PDB entry 5JRG | X-ray diffraction, 2.50 A resolution | chains G and I of the 10 polymer chains in the assembly

# Chain G
Name: Histone H2A type 1-B/E
Organism: Homo sapiens
UniProt: P04908 (H2A1B_HUMAN); residues 0-129 here correspond to UniProt positions 1-130 (UniProt number = residue number + 1)
Amino-acid sequence (133 residues; each row starts with the number of its first residue; numbers below 1 keep their minus sign (Gly-3 is residue -3)):
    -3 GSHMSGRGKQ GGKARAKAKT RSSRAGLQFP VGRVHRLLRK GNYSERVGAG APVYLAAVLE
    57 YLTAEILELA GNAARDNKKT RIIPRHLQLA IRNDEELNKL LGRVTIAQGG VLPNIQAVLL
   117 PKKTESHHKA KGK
Not modelled in the structure: -3 to 9, 119-129
Differences from the reference sequence: expression tag (-3 to -1)
Curated features (UniProtKB/Swiss-Prot):
  - modified residue: Ser1 (N-acetylserine), Arg3 (Citrulline), Lys5 (N6-(2-hydroxyisobutyryl)lysine), Lys9 (N6-(2-hydroxyisobutyryl)lysine), Lys13 (N6-(beta-hydroxybutyryl)lysine), Lys36 (N6-(2-hydroxyisobutyryl)lysine), Lys74 (N6-(2-hydroxyisobutyryl)lysine), Lys75 (N6-(2-hydroxyisobutyryl)lysine), Lys95 (N6-(2-hydroxyisobutyryl)lysine), Gln104 (N5-methylglutamine), Lys118 (N6-(2-hydroxyisobutyryl)lysine), Lys119 (N6-crotonyllysine), Thr120 (Phosphothreonine), Lys125 (N6-crotonyllysine)
  - cross-link (Glycyl lysine isopeptide (Lys-Gly)): Lys13 (interchain with G-Cter in ubiquitin), Lys15 (interchain with G-Cter in ubiquitin), Lys119 (interchain with G-Cter in ubiquitin)

# Chain I
Molecule: 145-nt DNA strand
Organism: Homo sapiens
Sequence (145 nucleotides; numbered 1 to 145; the number before each row is that of its first residue):
     1 ATCAATATCC ACCTGCAGAT TCTACCAAAA GTGTATTTGG AAACTGCTCC ATCAAAAGGC
    61 ATGTTCAGCT GAACCAGCTG AACATGCCTT TTGATGGAGC AGTTTCCAAA TACACTXTTG
   121 GTAGAATCTG CAGGTGGATA TTGAT
Modified / non-standard residues: 3DR (1',2'-dideoxyribofuranose-5'-phosphate) at position 117
Ion coordination: Mn2+ site 1: DG39, DG40; Mn2+ site 2: DG96, DG97; Mn2+ site 3 near DG99 (its only coordinating residue here); Mn2+ site 4 near DG120 (its only coordinating residue here); Mn2+ site 5 near DT135 (its only coordinating residue here)

# Interface between chain G and chain I
Pairs across the interface (14):
  Arg11(G) with DC115(I), hydrogen bond to the base; DT116(I), hydrogen bond to the sugar
  Arg29(G) with DG120(I), hydrogen bond to the phosphate; DG121(I), salt bridge to the phosphate
  Arg42(G) with DA110(I), sugar contact; DT111(I), phosphate contact
  Val43(G) with DT111(I), hydrogen bond to the phosphate
  Gly44(G) with DA110(I), phosphate contact
  Ala45(G) with DA110(I), hydrogen bond to the phosphate
  Lys75(G) with DG130(I), sugar contact; DC131(I), salt bridge to the phosphate
  Thr76(G) with DG130(I), hydrogen bond to the phosphate
  Arg77(G) with DT129(I), sugar contact; DG130(I), salt bridge to the phosphate
Interface residues without a listed pair, chain G (10 interface residues in all): Glu41

# Overview
The interface between chain G and chain I involves 10 residues on one side and 9 on the other; the contacts
include 6 hydrogen bonds and 3 salt bridges. Polar pairs include Arg11(G)-DC115(I), Arg11(G)-DT116(I) and
Arg29(G)-DG120(I). DG39(I) and DG40(I) coordinate Mn2+ site 1.
Chain G is Histone H2A type 1-B/E and chain I is a 145-nt DNA strand, both from Homo sapiens; the structure,
Crystal structure of the nucleosome containing the DNA with tetrahydrofuran (THF), was determined by X-ray
diffraction.
